7F1P - chains C and D of the 4 polymer chains in the assembly; structure by X-ray diffraction, 2.40 A resolution.

# Chain C (and D)
Name: L-methionine gamma-lyase
Source organism: Pseudomonas putida
Notes: EC 4.4.1.11, 4.4.1.2; chain D of this document is another copy of the same molecule, construct and numbering; everything in this record applies to it too
UniProtKB: P13254 (MEGL_PSEPU); residues 1-398 here = UniProt positions 1-398
Sequence (398 residues; numbered 1 to 398; the number before each row is that of its first residue):
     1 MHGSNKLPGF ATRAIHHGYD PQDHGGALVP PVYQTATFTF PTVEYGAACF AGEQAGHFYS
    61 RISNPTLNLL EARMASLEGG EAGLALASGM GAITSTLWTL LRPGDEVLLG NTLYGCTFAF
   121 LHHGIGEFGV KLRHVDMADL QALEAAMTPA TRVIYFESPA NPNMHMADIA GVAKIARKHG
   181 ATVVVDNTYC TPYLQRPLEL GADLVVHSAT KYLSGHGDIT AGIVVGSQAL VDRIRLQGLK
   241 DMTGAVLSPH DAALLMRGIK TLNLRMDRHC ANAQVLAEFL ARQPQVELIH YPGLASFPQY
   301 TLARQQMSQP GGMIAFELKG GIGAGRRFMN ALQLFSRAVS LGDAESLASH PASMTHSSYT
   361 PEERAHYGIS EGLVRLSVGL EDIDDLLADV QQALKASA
Not modelled in the structure: 1-2 (chain D: 1-6)
Sequence notes: engineered mutation Ser349 (Gln in P13254)
Modified residues: Lys211 ((2S)-2-amino-6-[[3-hydroxy-2-methyl-5-(phosphonooxymethyl)pyridin-4-yl]methylideneamino]hexanoic acid; LLP)
Curated features (UniProtKB/Swiss-Prot):
  - binding site (pyridoxal 5'-phosphate): Tyr59 to Arg61, Gly89, Met90, Ser208 to Thr210
  - binding site (substrate): Tyr114, Arg375
  - modified residue: Lys211 (N6-(pyridoxal phosphate)lysine)

# How chain C and chain D interact
Pairs across the interface (135):
  Gln34(C) - Asp218(D)
  Gln34(C) - Ile219(D)
  Gln34(C) - His250(D)
  Gln34(C) - Asp251(D)
  Thr35(C) - Gly217(D)
  Thr35(C) - Asp218(D)
  Ala36(C) - Thr210(D)
  Ala36(C) - Gly217(D)  hydrogen bond (backbone-backbone)
  Ala36(C) - Ile219(D)
  Thr37(C) - Ser340(D)
  Thr37(C) - Asp343(D)
  Phe38(C) - Ala338(D)
  Thr39(C) - Ser336(D)
  Thr39(C) - Arg337(D)
  Phe40(C) - Arg337(D)  hydrogen bond (backbone-side chain)
  Phe40(C) - Met354(D)  hydrophobic
  Pro41(C) - Arg337(D)  hydrogen bond (backbone-side chain)
  Thr42(C) - Asn330(D)
  Val43(C) - Met329(D)  hydrophobic
  Val43(C) - Asn330(D)  hydrogen bond (backbone-side chain)
  Val43(C) - Ser353(D)
  Val43(C) - Met354(D)  hydrophobic
  Glu44(C) - Arg326(D)
  Glu44(C) - Asn330(D)
  Gly46(C) - Met354(D)
  Ala47(C) - Ser353(D)
  Ala47(C) - Ser357(D)
  Phe50(C) - Met354(D)
  Tyr59(C) - Thr210(D)
  Tyr59(C) - Lys211(D)
  Tyr59(C) - Ser340(D)
  Arg61(C) - Ser88(D)
  Arg61(C) - Met90(D)
  Arg61(C) - Tyr114(D)  hydrogen bond
  Arg61(C) - Cys116(D)  hydrogen bond
  Arg61(C) - Lys211(D)
  Ala87(C) - Ala87(D)  hydrophobic
  Ala87(C) - Gly244(D)
  Ala87(C) - Val246(D)
  Ser88(C) - Gly244(D)  hydrogen bond (side chain-backbone)
  Ser88(C) - Val246(D)
  Met90(C) - Arg61(D)
  Met90(C) - Asp241(D)
  Gly91(C) - Thr243(D)
  Gly91(C) - Gly244(D)
  Thr94(C) - Asp241(D)
  Thr94(C) - Met242(D)
  Thr94(C) - Thr243(D)  hydrogen bond (side chain-backbone)
  Trp98(C) - Trp98(D)  hydrophobic
  Trp98(C) - Phe128(D)  hydrophobic
  Trp98(C) - Met242(D)  hydrogen bond (side chain-backbone)
  Leu101(C) - Phe128(D)
  Arg102(C) - His123(D)  hydrogen bond (side chain-backbone)
  Arg102(C) - Glu127(D)  salt bridge
  Arg102(C) - Phe128(D)
  Pro103(C) - Glu127(D)
  Pro103(C) - Phe128(D)  hydrophobic
  Tyr114(C) - Arg61(D)  hydrogen bond
  Cys116(C) - Arg61(D)  hydrogen bond
  Ala119(C) - Asp241(D)
  Phe120(C) - Asp241(D)
  Phe120(C) - Met242(D)  hydrophobic
  His123(C) - Arg102(D)  hydrogen bond (backbone-side chain)
  Gly124(C) - Met242(D)
  Glu127(C) - Arg102(D)  salt bridge
  Glu127(C) - Pro103(D)
  Phe128(C) - Trp98(D)  hydrophobic
  Phe128(C) - Leu101(D)
  Phe128(C) - Arg102(D)
  Phe128(C) - Pro103(D)  hydrophobic
  Phe128(C) - Phe128(D)
  Phe128(C) - Met242(D)  hydrophobic
  Thr210(C) - Ala36(D)
  Thr210(C) - Tyr59(D)
  Lys211(C) - Tyr59(D)
  Lys211(C) - Arg61(D)
  Gly217(C) - Thr35(D)
  Gly217(C) - Ala36(D)  hydrogen bond (backbone-backbone)
  Asp218(C) - Gln34(D)
  Asp218(C) - Thr35(D)
  Ile219(C) - Gln34(D)
  Ile219(C) - Ala36(D)
  Lys240(C) - Met90(D)
  Lys240(C) - Cys116(D)
  Asp241(C) - Met90(D)
  Asp241(C) - Thr94(D)
  Asp241(C) - Ala119(D)
  Asp241(C) - Phe120(D)
  Met242(C) - Thr94(D)
  Met242(C) - Trp98(D)  hydrogen bond (backbone-side chain)
  Met242(C) - Phe120(D)  hydrophobic
  Met242(C) - Gly124(D)
  Met242(C) - Phe128(D)  hydrophobic
  Met242(C) - Thr243(D)
  Thr243(C) - Gly91(D)
  Thr243(C) - Thr94(D)  hydrogen bond (backbone-side chain)
  Thr243(C) - Thr243(D)
  Thr243(C) - Ala245(D)
  Gly244(C) - Ala87(D)
  Gly244(C) - Ser88(D)  hydrogen bond (backbone-side chain)
  Gly244(C) - Gly91(D)
  Gly244(C) - Ala245(D)
  Ala245(C) - Thr243(D)
  Ala245(C) - Gly244(D)
  Ala245(C) - Ala245(D)  hydrophobic
  Val246(C) - Ala87(D)
  Val246(C) - Ser88(D)
  Ser248(C) - Ser248(D)
  Ser248(C) - Asp251(D)  hydrogen bond
  His250(C) - Gln34(D)
  His250(C) - His250(D)
  Asp251(C) - Gln34(D)
  Asp251(C) - Ser248(D)  hydrogen bond
  Arg326(C) - Val43(D)
  Arg326(C) - Glu44(D)  salt bridge
  Met329(C) - Val43(D)  hydrophobic
  Asn330(C) - Thr42(D)
  Asn330(C) - Val43(D)
  Asn330(C) - Glu44(D)
  Ser336(C) - Thr39(D)
  Arg337(C) - Thr39(D)
  Arg337(C) - Phe40(D)  hydrogen bond (side chain-backbone)
  Arg337(C) - Pro41(D)  hydrogen bond (side chain-backbone)
  Arg337(C) - Thr42(D)
  Arg337(C) - Val43(D)
  Ala338(C) - Phe38(D)
  Val339(C) - Phe50(D)  hydrophobic
  Ser340(C) - Thr37(D)
  Asp343(C) - Thr37(D)
  Ser353(C) - Val43(D)
  Ser353(C) - Ala47(D)
  Met354(C) - Val43(D)  hydrophobic
  Met354(C) - Ala47(D)
  Thr355(C) - Phe50(D)
  Ser357(C) - Ala47(D)
Also at the interface, not in a pair above, chain C (65 interface residues in all): Ala51, Ile125, Val130, Thr220
Also at the interface, not in a pair above, chain D (66 interface residues in all): Gly46, Ser60, Ile125, Val130, Thr220, Lys240, Val339, Thr355, Ser358

# Summary
The interface between chain C and chain D involves 65 residues on one side and 66 on the other, with 21
hydrogen bonds and 3 salt bridges. Among the polar pairs are Arg102(C)-Glu127(D), Arg326(C)-Glu44(D) and
Phe40(C)-Arg337(D).
Both chains are L-methionine gamma-lyase (Pseudomonas putida). Entry 7F1P (Crystal structure of Pseudomonas
putida methionine gamma-lyase Q349S mutant ligand-free form) was determined by X-ray diffraction together with
7F1U and 7F1V from the same study.
